Entry 9QRW (electron microscopy, 4.40 A resolution (low resolution: residue-level contacts below are approximate; hydrogen-bond / salt-bridge calls are withheld)); this record covers chains F and G of the 12 polymer chains in the assembly.

== Chain F (and G) ==
Name: ATP-dependent Clp protease ATP-binding subunit ClpC
Organism: Staphylococcus aureus
Notes: chain G of this document is another copy of the same molecule, construct and numbering; everything in this record applies to it too
UniProt: Q2G0P5 (CLPC_STAA8); residue numbers follow UniProt; this construct covers 1-818
Amino-acid sequence (818 residues; each row starts with the number of its first residue):
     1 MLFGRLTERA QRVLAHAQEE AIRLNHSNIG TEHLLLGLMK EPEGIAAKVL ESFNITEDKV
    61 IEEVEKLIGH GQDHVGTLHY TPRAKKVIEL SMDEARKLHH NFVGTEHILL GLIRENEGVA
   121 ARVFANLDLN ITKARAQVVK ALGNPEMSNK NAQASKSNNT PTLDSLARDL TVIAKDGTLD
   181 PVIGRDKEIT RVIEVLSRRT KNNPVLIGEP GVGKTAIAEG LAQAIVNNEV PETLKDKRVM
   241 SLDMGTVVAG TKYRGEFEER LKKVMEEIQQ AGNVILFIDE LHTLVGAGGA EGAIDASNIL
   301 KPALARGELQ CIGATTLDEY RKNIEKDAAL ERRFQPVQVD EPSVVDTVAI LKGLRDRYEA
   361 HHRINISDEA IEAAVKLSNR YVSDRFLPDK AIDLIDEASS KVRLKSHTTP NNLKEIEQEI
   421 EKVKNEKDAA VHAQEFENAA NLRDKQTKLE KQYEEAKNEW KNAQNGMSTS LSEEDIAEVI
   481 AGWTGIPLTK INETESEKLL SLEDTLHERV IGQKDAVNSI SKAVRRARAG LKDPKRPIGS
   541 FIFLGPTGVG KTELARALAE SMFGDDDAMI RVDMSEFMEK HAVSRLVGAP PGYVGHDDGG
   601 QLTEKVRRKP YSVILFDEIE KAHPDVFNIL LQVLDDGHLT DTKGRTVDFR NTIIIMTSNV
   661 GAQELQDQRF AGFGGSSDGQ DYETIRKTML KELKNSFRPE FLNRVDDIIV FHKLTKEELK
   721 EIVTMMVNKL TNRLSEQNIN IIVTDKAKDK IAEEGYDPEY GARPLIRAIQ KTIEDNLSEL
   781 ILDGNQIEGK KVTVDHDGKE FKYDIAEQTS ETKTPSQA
Not modelled in the structure: 143-158, 248-254, 280, 282-298, 595-600, 668-680, 809-818 (chain G: 1-158, 248-254, 280, 282-298, 595-600, 668-680, 809-818)
Swiss-Prot annotation at these positions:
  - binding site (ATP): Gly-208 to Thr-215, Gly-545 to Thr-552
Ligand contacts:
  - ADP (adenosine-5'-diphosphate): Val-182, Ile-183, Gly-184, Arg-185, Glu-209, Pro-210, Gly-211, Val-212, Gly-213, Lys-214, Thr-215, Ala-216, Ile-350, Leu-354, Pro-388, Asp-389, Ile-392
  - ATP (adenosine-5'-triphosphate): Arg-509, Val-510, Ile-511, Thr-547, Gly-548, Val-549, Gly-550, Lys-551, Thr-552, Glu-553, Asp-617, Thr-657, Ile-722, Met-725, Ala-762, Arg-763, Ile-766
What the authors report for this chain:
  - mutagenesis - T7D, R9A, E32A, K85A, E106A, D356A, E435A, F436A: increased catalytic activity on FITC-casein
  - mutagenesis - E32A/E106A: increased catalytic activity
  - mutagenesis - E106A: abolished catalytic activity on pArg
  - mutagenesis - R122A, N462A: unchanged catalytic activity on FITC-casein

== Chain F / chain G interface ==
Contacting residue pairs (51):
  Asn-116(F) / Glu-232(G)
  Asp-180(F) / Arg-199(G)
  Arg-357(F) / Arg-199(G)
  Tyr-358(F) / Thr-200(G)
  His-361(F) / Ser-197(G)
  His-361(F) / Arg-198(G)
  His-361(F) / Arg-199(G)
  His-362(F) / Ser-197(G)
  His-362(F) / Arg-198(G)
  His-362(F) / Arg-199(G)
  Asp-389(F) / Arg-332(G)
  Asp-393(F) / Arg-198(G)
  Asp-396(F) / Arg-198(G)
  Asp-396(F) / Arg-199(G)
  Asp-396(F) / Thr-200(G)
  Glu-397(F) / Arg-191(G)
  Glu-397(F) / Glu-194(G)
  Glu-397(F) / Arg-198(G)
  Ser-400(F) / Glu-194(G)
  Ser-400(F) / Ser-197(G)
  Lys-401(F) / Glu-194(G)
  Leu-404(F) / Ile-193(G)
  Leu-404(F) / Glu-194(G)
  Leu-404(F) / Pro-231(G)
  Lys-414(F) / Glu-229(G)
  Arg-571(F) / Glu-700(G)
  Asp-573(F) / Glu-700(G)
  Glu-576(F) / Arg-698(G)
  Val-594(F) / Lys-580(G)
  Arg-733(F) / Leu-531(G)
  Leu-734(F) / Gly-530(G)
  Leu-734(F) / Leu-531(G)
  Gln-737(F) / Ala-529(G)
  Tyr-760(F) / Lys-687(G)
  Tyr-760(F) / Leu-690(G)
  Arg-763(F) / Asn-703(G)
  Arg-767(F) / Arg-686(G)
  Arg-767(F) / Asp-707(G)
  Gln-770(F) / Arg-526(G)
  Gln-770(F) / Lys-532(G)
  Glu-774(F) / Arg-526(G)
  Glu-774(F) / Leu-531(G)
  Asp-775(F) / Lys-522(G)
  Asp-775(F) / Arg-526(G)
  Leu-777(F) / Leu-531(G)
  Ser-778(F) / Arg-525(G)
  Leu-782(F) / Ser-496(G)
  Leu-782(F) / Leu-499(G)
  Leu-782(F) / Leu-500(G)
  Leu-782(F) / Arg-525(G)
  Asp-783(F) / Leu-500(G)
Other interface residues (no listed pair), chain F (36 interface residues in all): Gly-211, Arg-363, His-407, Leu-730, Ile-781
Other interface residues (no listed pair), chain G (35 interface residues in all): Thr-190, Thr-233, Gln-335, Lys-691, Lys-694, Asp-706

== Summary ==
The interface between chain F and chain G involves 36 residues on one side and 35 on the other. Ligands of
chain F: ATP and ADP. From the paper: T7D, R9A and E32A of chain F, among others, increase catalytic activity
on FITC-casein; E32A/E106A of chain F increase catalytic activity; 11 substitutions were tested in all.
Both chains are ATP-dependent Clp protease ATP-binding subunit ClpC (Staphylococcus aureus). Entry 9QRW
(S.aureus ClpC dodecameric resting state) was determined by electron microscopy together with 9QCL and 9QQR
from the same study.
